6G3K - chains A and B of the 3 polymer chains in the assembly; structure by X-ray diffraction, 2.90 A resolution.

Chain A:
Protein: HLA class I histocompatibility antigen, A-2 alpha chain
Organism: Homo sapiens
UniProt: P01892 (1A02_HUMAN); residues 1-276 here correspond to UniProt positions 25-300 (UniProt number = residue number + 24)
Chain sequence (276 residues; each row starts with the number of its first residue):
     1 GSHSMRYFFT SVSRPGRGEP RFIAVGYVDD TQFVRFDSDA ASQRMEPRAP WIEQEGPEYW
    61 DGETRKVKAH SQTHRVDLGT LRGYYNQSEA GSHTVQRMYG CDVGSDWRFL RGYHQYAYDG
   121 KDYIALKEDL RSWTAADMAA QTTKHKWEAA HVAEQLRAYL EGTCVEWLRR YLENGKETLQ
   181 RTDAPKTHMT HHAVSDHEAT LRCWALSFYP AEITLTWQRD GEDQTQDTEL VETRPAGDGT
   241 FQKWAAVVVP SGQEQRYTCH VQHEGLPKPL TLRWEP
Disulfides: Cys101-Cys164, Cys203-Cys259

Chain B:
Protein: Beta-2-microglobulin
Organism: Homo sapiens
UniProt: P61769 (B2MG_HUMAN); residues 1-99 here correspond to UniProt positions 21-119 (UniProt number = residue number + 20)
Chain sequence (100 residues; row label = number of the first residue in the row; numbering starts at 0):
     0 MIQRTPKIQV YSRHPAENGK SNFLNCYVSG FHPSDIEVDL LKNGERIEKV EHSDLSFSKD
    60 WSFYLLYYTE FTPTEKDEYA CRVNHVTLSQ PKIVKWDRDM
Differences from the reference sequence: initiating methionine (0)
Disulfides: Cys25-Cys80
Swiss-Prot annotation at these positions:
  - modified residue: Gln2 (Pyrrolidone carboxylic acid)
  - glycosylation: Ile1 (N-linked (Glc) (glycation) isoleucine), Lys19 (N-linked (Glc) (glycation) lysine), Lys41 (N-linked (Glc) (glycation) lysine), Lys48 (N-linked (Glc) (glycation) lysine), Lys58 (N-linked (Glc) (glycation) lysine), Lys91 (N-linked (Glc) (glycation) lysine), Lys94 (N-linked (Glc) (glycation) lysine)

How chain A and chain B interact:
Contacting residue pairs (55; chain A residue first):
  Phe8(A) with Ser55(B); Phe56(B), hydrophobic
  Thr10(A) with Leu54(B); Phe56(B); Phe62(B)
  Val12(A) with Ser33(B)
  Ile23(A) with Leu54(B)
  Val25(A) with Asp53(B); Ser55(B)
  Tyr27(A) with Ser55(B); Tyr63(B), hydrogen bond
  Gln32(A) with Asp53(B)
  Arg35(A) with Asp53(B), salt bridge
  Arg48(A) with Asp53(B), salt bridge
  Thr94(A) with His31(B)
  Gln96(A) with His31(B); Phe56(B); Trp60(B), hydrogen bond (side chain-backbone); Phe62(B)
  Arg97(A) with Phe56(B)
  Gln115(A) with Trp60(B)
  Tyr116(A) with Trp60(B)
  Ala117(A) with Trp60(B), hydrophobic
  Asp119(A) with Met0(B); Ile1(B)
  Gly120(A) with His31(B), hydrogen bond (backbone-side chain); Trp60(B)
  Lys121(A) with Met0(B); Ile1(B)
  Asp122(A) with Trp60(B), hydrogen bond
  Thr190(A) with Asp98(B), hydrogen bond
  His192(A) with Asp98(B)
  Arg202(A) with Asp98(B)
  Trp204(A) with Asp98(B); Met99(B)
  Val231(A) with Gln8(B)
  Glu232(A) with Lys6(B), salt bridge; Gln8(B), hydrogen bond (backbone-side chain); Tyr26(B); Ser28(B), hydrogen bond
  Arg234(A) with Gln8(B), hydrogen bond; Tyr10(B); Tyr26(B); Met99(B), hydrogen bond (side chain-backbone)
  Pro235(A) with Tyr10(B), hydrogen bond (backbone-side chain); Asn24(B); Tyr26(B)
  Ala236(A) with Arg12(B); Asn24(B), hydrogen bond (backbone-side chain)
  Gly237(A) with Arg12(B)
  Asp238(A) with Arg12(B); His13(B)
  Gln242(A) with Tyr10(B); Ser11(B), hydrogen bond (side chain-backbone); Arg12(B), hydrogen bond (side chain-backbone)
Interface residues without a listed pair, chain A (36 interface residues in all): Phe9, Met98, Leu206, Thr233, Trp244
Interface residues without a listed pair, chain B (27 interface residues in all): Pro14, Asp34, His51, Asp59, Leu65

In short:
Chain A and chain B form an interface of 36 and 27 residues respectively, with 13 hydrogen bonds and 3 salt
bridges. Polar contacts include Arg35(A)-Asp53(B), Arg48(A)-Asp53(B) and Glu232(A)-Lys6(B).
Here chain A is HLA class I histocompatibility antigen, A-2 alpha chain and chain B is Beta-2-microglobulin,
both from Homo sapiens. Entry 6G3K (MHC A02 Allele presenting MTSAIGILPV) was determined by X-ray diffraction
together with 6G3J from the same study.
